PDB entry 1WTB | solution NMR | chains B and A

Chain B:
Molecule: 4-nt DNA strand
Sequence (4 nucleotides; row label = number of the first residue in the row):
     2 TAGG

Chain A:
Molecule: Heterogeneous nuclear ribonucleoprotein D0
Source organism: Homo sapiens
Notes: fragment: C-terminal RNA-binding domain
UniProt: Q14103 (HNRPD_HUMAN); numbering as in UniProt (aligned over 181-259)
Amino-acid sequence (79 residues; row label = number of the first residue in the row):
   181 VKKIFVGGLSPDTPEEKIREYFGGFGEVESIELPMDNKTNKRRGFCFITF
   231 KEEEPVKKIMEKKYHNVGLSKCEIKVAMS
Swiss-Prot annotation at these positions:
  - modified residue: Ser190 (Phosphoserine), Thr193 (Phosphothreonine), Lys243 (N6-acetyllysine), Lys251 (N6-acetyllysine)
  - cross-link: Lys197 (Glycyl lysine isopeptide (Lys-Gly) (interchain with G-Cter in SUMO2))

How chain B and chain A interact:
Residue-residue contacts - 31 pairs, chain B then chain A:
  DT2(B) with Phe185(A), sugar contact; Gly187(A), base contact; Gly188(A), base contact; Arg222(A), sugar contact; Tyr244(A), base contact; Glu253(A), base contact
  DA3(B) with Phe185(A), base contact; Lys221(A), phosphate contact; Arg222(A), phosphate contact; Arg223(A), phosphate contact; Phe225(A), sugar contact; Phe227(A), base contact; Lys255(A), base contact; Val256(A), base contact; Ala257(A), base contact; Met258(A), base contact
  DG4(B) with Lys183(A), base contact; Pro214(A), phosphate contact; Met215(A), phosphate contact; Lys221(A), phosphate contact; Arg223(A), phosphate contact; Phe225(A), sugar contact; Phe227(A), base contact; Met258(A), base contact; Ser259(A), base contact
  DG5(B) with Leu213(A), phosphate contact; Pro214(A), phosphate contact; Met215(A), phosphate contact; Lys218(A), phosphate contact; Arg223(A), phosphate contact; Ser259(A), base contact
Other interface residues (no listed pair), chain A (24 interface residues in all): Glu212, Asn217, Lys251, Cys252

Overview:
The interface between chain B and chain A involves 4 residues on one side and 24 on the other.
Chain B is a 4-nt DNA strand and chain A is Heterogeneous nuclear ribonucleoprotein D0 (Homo sapiens); the
structure, Complex structure of the C-terminal RNA-binding domain of hnRNP D (AUF1) with telomere DNA, was
determined by solution NMR (same publication as 1X0F).
